PDB entry 2R93 | X-ray diffraction, 4.00 A resolution | chains B and I of the 13 polymer chains in the assembly

== Chain B ==
Protein: DNA-directed RNA polymerase II subunit RPB2
From: Saccharomyces cerevisiae
Notes: EC 2.7.7.6
UniProt: P08518 (RPB2_YEAST); residue numbers follow UniProt; this construct covers 1-1224
Chain sequence (1224 residues; each row starts with the number of its first residue):
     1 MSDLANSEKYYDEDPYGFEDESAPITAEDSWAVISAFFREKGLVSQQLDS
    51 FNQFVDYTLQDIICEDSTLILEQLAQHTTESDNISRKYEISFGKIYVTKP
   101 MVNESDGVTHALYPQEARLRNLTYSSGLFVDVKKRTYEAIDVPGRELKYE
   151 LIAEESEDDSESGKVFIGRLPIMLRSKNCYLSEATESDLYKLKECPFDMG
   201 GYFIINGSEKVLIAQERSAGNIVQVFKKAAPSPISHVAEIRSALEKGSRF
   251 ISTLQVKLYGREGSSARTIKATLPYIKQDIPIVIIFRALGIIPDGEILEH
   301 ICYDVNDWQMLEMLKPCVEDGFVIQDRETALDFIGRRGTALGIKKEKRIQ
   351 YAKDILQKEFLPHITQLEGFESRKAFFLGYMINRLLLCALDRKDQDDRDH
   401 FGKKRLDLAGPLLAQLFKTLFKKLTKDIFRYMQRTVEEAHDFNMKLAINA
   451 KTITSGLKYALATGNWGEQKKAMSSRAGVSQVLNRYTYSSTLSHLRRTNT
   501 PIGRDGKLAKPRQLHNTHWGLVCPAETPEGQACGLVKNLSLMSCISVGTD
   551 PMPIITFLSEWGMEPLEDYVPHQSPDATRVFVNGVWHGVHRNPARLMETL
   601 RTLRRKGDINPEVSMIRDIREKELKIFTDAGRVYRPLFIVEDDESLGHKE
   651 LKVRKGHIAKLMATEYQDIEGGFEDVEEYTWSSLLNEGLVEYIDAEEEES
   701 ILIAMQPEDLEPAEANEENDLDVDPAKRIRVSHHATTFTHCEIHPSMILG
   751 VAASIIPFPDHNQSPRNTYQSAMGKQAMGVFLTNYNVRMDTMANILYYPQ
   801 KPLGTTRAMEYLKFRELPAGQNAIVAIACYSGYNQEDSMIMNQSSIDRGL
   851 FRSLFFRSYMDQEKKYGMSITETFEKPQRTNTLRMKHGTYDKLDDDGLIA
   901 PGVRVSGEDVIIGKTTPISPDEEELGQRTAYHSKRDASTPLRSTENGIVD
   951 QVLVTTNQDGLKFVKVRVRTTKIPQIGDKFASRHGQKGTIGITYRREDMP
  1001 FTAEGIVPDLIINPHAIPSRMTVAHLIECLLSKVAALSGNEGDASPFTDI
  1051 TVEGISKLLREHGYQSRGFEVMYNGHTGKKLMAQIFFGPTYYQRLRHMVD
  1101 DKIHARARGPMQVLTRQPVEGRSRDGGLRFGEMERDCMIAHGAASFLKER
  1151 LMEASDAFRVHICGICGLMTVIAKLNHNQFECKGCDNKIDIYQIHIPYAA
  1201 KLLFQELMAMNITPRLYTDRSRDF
Disordered / not traced: 1-18, 71-89, 134-163, 438-445, 503-509, 669-677, 716-721, 918-932
Bound ions: Zn2+: Cys1163, Cys1166, Cys1182, Cys1185

== Chain I ==
Protein: DNA-directed RNA polymerase II subunit RPB9
From: Saccharomyces cerevisiae
Notes: EC 2.7.7.6
UniProt: P27999 (RPB9_YEAST); residue numbers follow UniProt; this construct covers 1-122
Chain sequence (122 residues; row label = number of the first residue in the row):
     1 MTTFRFCRDCNNMLYPREDKENNRLLFECRTCSYVEEAGSPLVYRHELIT
    51 NIGETAGVVQDIGSDPTLPRSDRECPKCHSRENVFFQSQQRRKDTSMVLF
   101 FVCLSCSHIFTSDQKNKRTQFS
Disordered / not traced: 1, 118-122
Bound ions: Zn2+ site 1: Cys7, Cys10, Cys29, Cys32; Zn2+ site 2: Cys75, Cys106
Swiss-Prot annotation at these positions:
  - zinc finger: Cys7 to Cys32 (C4-type), Ser71 to Thr111 (TFIIS-type)
  - binding site (Zn(2+)): Cys7, Cys10, Cys29, Cys32, Cys75, Cys78, Cys103, Cys106
  - modified residue: Ser40 (Phosphoserine)

== How chain B and chain I interact ==
Contacting residue pairs (42):
  Pro293(B) - Asn11(I)
  Pro293(B) - Asn12(I)
  Asp294(B) - Asn11(I)  hydrogen bond (backbone-backbone)
  Asp294(B) - Asn12(I)
  Asp294(B) - Met13(I)  hydrogen bond (side chain-backbone)
  Gly295(B) - Phe6(I)
  Glu296(B) - Asn11(I)
  Trp308(B) - Thr2(I)
  Trp308(B) - Arg45(I)
  Trp308(B) - Glu47(I)
  Gln309(B) - Thr50(I)
  Gln309(B) - Ile52(I)
  Leu311(B) - Phe4(I)  hydrophobic
  Glu312(B) - Tyr44(I)
  Lys315(B) - Phe4(I)
  Lys315(B) - Met13(I)
  Glu319(B) - Tyr15(I)
  Phe322(B) - Tyr15(I)
  Phe322(B) - Arg30(I)
  Gln325(B) - Asn12(I)
  Asp391(B) - Gln90(I)
  Asp391(B) - Arg91(I)  hydrogen bond (backbone-backbone)
  Asp391(B) - Arg92(I)
  Arg392(B) - Ile52(I)
  Arg392(B) - Gln89(I)
  Arg392(B) - Arg91(I)
  Asp394(B) - Arg91(I)  salt bridge
  Ala594(B) - Asp61(I)
  Arg617(B) - Asp61(I)  salt bridge
  Ile619(B) - Val59(I)
  Ile619(B) - Asp61(I)
  Ile619(B) - Ser64(I)
  Arg620(B) - Leu68(I)
  Arg620(B) - Phe86(I)
  Arg620(B) - Gln89(I)
  Lys622(B) - Val59(I)
  Glu699(B) - Thr67(I)
  Ser700(B) - Thr67(I)
  Ile701(B) - Thr67(I)
  Thr737(B) - Pro66(I)  hydrogen bond (side chain-backbone)
  Thr737(B) - Arg70(I)
  Thr739(B) - Pro66(I)
Other interface residues (no listed pair), chain B (28 interface residues in all): Val318, Lys393, Leu702
Other interface residues (no listed pair), chain I (31 interface residues in all): Thr3, Cys10, His46, Gly57, Ile62, Asp65

== Summary ==
28 residues of chain B and 31 residues of chain I are in contact; the contacts include 4 hydrogen bonds and 2
salt bridges. Among the polar pairs are Asp394(B)-Arg91(I), Arg617(B)-Asp61(I) and Asp294(B)-Met13(I). UniProt
lists 8 Zn2+-binding residues on chain I.
Chain B is DNA-directed RNA polymerase II subunit RPB2 and chain I is DNA-directed RNA polymerase II subunit
RPB9, both from Saccharomyces cerevisiae; the structure, Elongation complex of RNA polymerase II with a
hepatitis delta virus-derived RNA stem loop, was determined by X-ray diffraction, deposited together with
2R92.
